PDB entry 8IHW | X-ray diffraction, 1.70 A resolution | chain A

== Chain A ==
Molecule: Endoglucanase
From: Eisenia fetida
UniProt: I2FI81 (I2FI81_EISFE); residues 22-456 here = UniProt positions 22-456
Sequence (462 residues; each row starts with the number of its first residue):
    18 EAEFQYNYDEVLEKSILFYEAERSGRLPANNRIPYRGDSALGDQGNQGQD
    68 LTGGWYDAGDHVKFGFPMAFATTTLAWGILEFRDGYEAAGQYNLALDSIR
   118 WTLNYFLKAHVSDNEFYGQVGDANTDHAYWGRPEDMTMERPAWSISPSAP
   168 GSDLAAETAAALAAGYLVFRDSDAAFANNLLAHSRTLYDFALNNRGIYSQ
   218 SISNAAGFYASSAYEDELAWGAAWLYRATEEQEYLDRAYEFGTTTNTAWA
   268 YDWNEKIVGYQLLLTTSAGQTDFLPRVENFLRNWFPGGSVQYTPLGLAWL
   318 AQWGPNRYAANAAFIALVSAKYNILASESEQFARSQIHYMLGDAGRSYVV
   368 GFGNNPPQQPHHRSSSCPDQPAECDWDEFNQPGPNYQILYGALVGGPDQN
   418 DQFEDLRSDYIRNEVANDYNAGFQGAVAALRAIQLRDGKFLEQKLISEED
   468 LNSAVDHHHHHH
Disordered / not traced: 18-21, 455-479
Sequence notes: expression tag (18-21, 457-479); engineered mutation Arg43 (Asp in I2FI81)
Cystine bridges: Cys384-Cys391
Ion coordination: Ca2+: Ala230, Asp233, Glu234, Asn271; Mg2+: Asp386, Gln404

== In short ==
Ala230, Asp233, Glu234 and Asn271 form the Ca2+ site. Asp386 and Gln404 form the Mg2+ site.
Chain A is Endoglucanase (Eisenia fetida); the structure, X-ray crystal structure of D43R mutant of
endo-1,4-beta glucanase from Eisenia fetida, was determined by X-ray diffraction (same publication as 8IHX and
8IHY).
